PDB entry 2NQJ | X-ray diffraction, 2.45 A resolution | chains D and A of the 3 polymer chains in the assembly

# Chain D
Molecule: 15-nt DNA strand
Sequence (15 nucleotides; row label = number of the first residue in the row):
   331 CGTCGTCGGG GACGC

# Chain A
Protein: Endonuclease 4
Source organism: Escherichia coli
Notes: EC 3.1.21.2
Reference sequence: P0A6C1 (END4_ECOLI); residues 1-285 here = UniProt positions 1-285
Amino-acid sequence (285 residues; numbered 1 to 285; the number before each row is that of its first residue):
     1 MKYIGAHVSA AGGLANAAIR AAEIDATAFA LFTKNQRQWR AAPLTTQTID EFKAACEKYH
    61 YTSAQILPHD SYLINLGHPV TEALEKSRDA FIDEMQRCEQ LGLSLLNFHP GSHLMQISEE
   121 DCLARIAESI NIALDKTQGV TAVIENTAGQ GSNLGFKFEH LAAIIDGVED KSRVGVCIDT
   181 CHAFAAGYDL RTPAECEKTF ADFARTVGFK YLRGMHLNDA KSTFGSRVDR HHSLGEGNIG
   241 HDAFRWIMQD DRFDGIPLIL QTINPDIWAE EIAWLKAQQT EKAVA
Unresolved in the structure: 280-285
Construct notes: engineered mutation Gln-261 (Glu in P0A6C1)
Curated features (UniProtKB/Swiss-Prot):
  - binding site (Zn(2+)): His-69, His-109, Glu-145, Asp-179, His-182, His-216, Asp-229, His-231
Bound ions: Zn2+ site 1: His-69, His-109, Glu-145 (shared with 1 residue of chain C); Zn2+ site 2: Glu-145, Asp-179, His-216, Gln-261; Zn2+ site 3: His-182, Asp-229, His-231

# Chain D / chain A interface
Pairs across the interface (25):
  DC337(D) / Gln-38(A)  base contact
  DG338(D) / Asn-35(A)  hydrogen bond to the base
  DG338(D) / Arg-37(A)  hydrogen bond to the base
  DG338(D) / Gln-38(A)  hydrogen bond to the sugar
  DG339(D) / Arg-37(A)  sugar contact
  DG339(D) / Gln-38(A)  phosphate contact
  DG339(D) / Trp-39(A)  hydrogen bond to the phosphate
  DG339(D) / Leu-73(A)  sugar contact
  DG340(D) / Arg-37(A)  base contact
  DG340(D) / Trp-39(A)  hydrogen bond to the phosphate
  DG340(D) / Tyr-72(A)  base contact
  DG340(D) / Leu-73(A)  sugar contact
  DG341(D) / Asn-75(A)  hydrogen bond to the phosphate
  DG341(D) / His-78(A)  salt bridge to the phosphate
  DG341(D) / Leu-114(A)  phosphate contact
  DA342(D) / Leu-114(A)  phosphate contact
  DA342(D) / Gln-150(A)  phosphate contact
  DA342(D) / Gly-151(A)  hydrogen bond to the phosphate
  DA342(D) / Ser-152(A)  hydrogen bond to the phosphate
  DA342(D) / Asn-153(A)  phosphate contact
  DC343(D) / Gln-150(A)  sugar contact
  DC343(D) / Gly-151(A)  hydrogen bond to the phosphate
  DC343(D) / Val-228(A)  phosphate contact
  DC343(D) / Arg-230(A)  sugar contact
  DG344(D) / Val-228(A)  phosphate contact
Other interface residues (no listed pair), chain A (16 interface residues in all): Ser-112

# In short
8 residues of chain D face 16 of chain A across their interface, with 9 hydrogen bonds and 1 salt bridge.
Polar pairs include DG338(D)/Asn-35(A), DG338(D)/Arg-37(A) and DG338(D)/Gln-38(A). From UniProt: 8
Zn2+-binding residues on chain A.
Chain D is a 15-nt DNA strand and chain A is Endonuclease 4 (Escherichia coli); the structure, Crystal
structure of Escherichia coli endonuclease IV (Endo IV) E261Q mutant bound to damaged DNA, was determined by
X-ray diffraction, deposited together with 2NQH.
